PDB entry 2GNW | X-ray diffraction, 2.40 A resolution | chains A and B

Chain A (and B):
Molecule: Non-symbiotic hemoglobin 1
Organism: Oryza sativa
Notes: chain B of this document is another copy of the same molecule, construct and numbering; everything in this record applies to it too
UniProt: O04986 (HBL1_ORYSA); residues 1-165 here correspond to UniProt positions 2-166 (UniProt number = residue number + 1)
Chain sequence (165 residues; row label = number of the first residue in the row):
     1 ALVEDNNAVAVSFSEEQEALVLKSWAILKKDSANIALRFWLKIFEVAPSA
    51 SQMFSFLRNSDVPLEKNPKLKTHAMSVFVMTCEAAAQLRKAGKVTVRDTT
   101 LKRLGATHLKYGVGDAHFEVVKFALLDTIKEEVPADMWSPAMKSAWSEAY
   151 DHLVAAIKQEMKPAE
Sequence notes: engineered mutation W40 (Phe41 in O04986)
Curated features (UniProtKB/Swiss-Prot):
  - motif (Homodimerization): E45 to S49, D115 to D127
  - binding site (heme b): S55, K69, H73, R103, T107, H108
  - site: K143 (Homodimerization)

Chain A / chain B interface:
Residue-residue contacts - 18 pairs, chain A then chain B:
  E45(A) - F123(B)
  V46(A) - V46(B)  hydrophobic
  V46(A) - E119(B)
  V46(A) - V120(B)
  V46(A) - F123(B)  hydrophobic
  A47(A) - E119(B)
  P48(A) - E119(B)
  S49(A) - E119(B)  hydrogen bond
  D115(A) - S49(B)
  E119(A) - V46(B)
  E119(A) - A47(B)
  E119(A) - P48(B)
  E119(A) - S49(B)  hydrogen bond
  V120(A) - V46(B)
  V120(A) - V120(B)  hydrophobic
  F123(A) - E45(B)
  F123(A) - V46(B)  hydrophobic
  F123(A) - F123(B)  hydrophobic
Other interface residues (no listed pair), chain A (12 interface residues in all): K42, A116, H117
Other interface residues (no listed pair), chain B (12 interface residues in all): D115, A116, H117, K143

Summary:
Chain A and chain B each contribute 12 residues to their interface, with 2 hydrogen bonds. The hydrogen-bonded
pair is S49(A)-E119(B). UniProt lists 6 heme b-binding residues on chain A.
Both chains are Non-symbiotic hemoglobin 1 (Oryza sativa). Entry 2GNW (Crystal structure of non-symbiotic
plant hemoglobin from rice, B10 mutant F40W) was determined by X-ray diffraction (same publication as 2GNV).
